Entry 6RDP (electron microscopy, 2.80 A resolution); this record covers chains T and X of the 20 polymer chains in the assembly.

# Chain T
Protein: ATP synthase subunit alpha
From: Polytomella sp. Pringsheim 198.80
UniProt: A0ZW40 (A0ZW40_9CHLO); numbering as in UniProt (aligned over 1-562)
Chain sequence (562 residues; numbered 1 to 562; the number before each row is that of its first residue):
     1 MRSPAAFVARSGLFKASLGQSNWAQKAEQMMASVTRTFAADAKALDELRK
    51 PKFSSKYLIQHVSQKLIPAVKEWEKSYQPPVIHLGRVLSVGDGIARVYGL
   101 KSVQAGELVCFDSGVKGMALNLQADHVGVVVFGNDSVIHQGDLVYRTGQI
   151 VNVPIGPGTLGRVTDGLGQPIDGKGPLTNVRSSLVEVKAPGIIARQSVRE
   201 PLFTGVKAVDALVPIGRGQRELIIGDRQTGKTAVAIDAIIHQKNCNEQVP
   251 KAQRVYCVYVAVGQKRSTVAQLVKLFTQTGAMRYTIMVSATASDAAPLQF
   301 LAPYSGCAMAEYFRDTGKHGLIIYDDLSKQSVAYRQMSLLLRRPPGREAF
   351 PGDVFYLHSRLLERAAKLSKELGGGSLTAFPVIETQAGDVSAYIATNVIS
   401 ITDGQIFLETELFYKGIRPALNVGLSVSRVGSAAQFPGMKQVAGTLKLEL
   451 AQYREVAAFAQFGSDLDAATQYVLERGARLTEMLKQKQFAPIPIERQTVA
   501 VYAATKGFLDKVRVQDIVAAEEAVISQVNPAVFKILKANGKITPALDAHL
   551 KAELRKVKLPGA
Not modelled in the structure: 1-84
Construct notes: conflict R266 (Lys in A0ZW40)
Bound ions: Mg2+: T232 (together with ATP)
Small-molecule neighbours:
  - ADP (adenosine-5'-diphosphate): V427, S428, R429
  - ATP (adenosine-5'-triphosphate): R227, Q228, T229, G230, K231, T232, A233, E384, F413, R418, P419, Q486, K487, Q488

# Chain X
Protein: ATP synthase subunit beta
From: Polytomella sp. Pringsheim 198.80
Notes: EC 7.1.2.2
UniProt: A0ZW41 (A0ZW41_9CHLO); numbering as in UniProt (aligned over 1-574)
Chain sequence (574 residues; row label = number of the first residue in the row):
     1 MALRYAAGLAKNVVQRQGASLNIARAFAAEPAPAIDAGYVSQVIGPVVDV
    51 RFDGELPSILSSLEVEGHSVRLVLEVAQHMGDNTVRCIAMDSTDGLVRGQ
   101 KVVDTGSPIKVPVGRGTLGRIMNVIGEPVDEQGPIDAADIWSIHREAPEF
   151 TEQSTEQEILVTGIKVVDLLAPYQRGGKIGLFGGAGVGKTVLIMELINNV
   201 AKAHGGFSVFAGVGERTREGNDLYREMIESGVIKLGAERGNSKCTLVYGQ
   251 MNEPPGARARVALTGLTVAEYFRDIEGQDVLLFVDNIFRFTQANSEVSAL
   301 LGRIPSAVGYQPTLATDLGGLQERITTTTKGSITSVQAVYVPADDLTDPA
   351 PATTFAHLDATTVLSRSIAELGIYPAVDPLDSTSRMLNPNVIGAEHYNVA
   401 RGVQKVLQDYKNLQDIIAILGMDELSEEDKLTVARARKIQRFLSQPFQVA
   451 EVFTGTPGKYVDLADTISGFQGVLTGKYDDLPEMAFYMVGDIKEVKEKAD
   501 KMAKDIASRKEADNKKVSEELKDIPSLDKLVSEIKEVVIEEDDGLEEDFK
   551 AEALSSETVVLNEEGKSVPLPKKN
Not modelled in the structure: 1-32
Construct notes: conflict A350 (Gly in A0ZW41), L387 (Arg in A0ZW41)
Bound ions: Mg2+: T190, E215 (together with ADP)
Small-molecule neighbours:
  - ADP (adenosine-5'-diphosphate): A185, G186, V187, G188, K189, T190, V191, E219, Y374, P375, F447, A450, F453, T454
  - ATP (adenosine-5'-triphosphate): S384, R385, L387, Y397, R401

# Interface between chain T and chain X
Residue-residue contacts (95):
  L88(T) with G81(X)
  S89(T) with H79(X); M80(X)
  V90(T) with I59(X); Q78(X); H79(X), hydrogen bond (backbone-backbone)
  G91(T) with Q78(X)
  D92(T) with Q78(X), hydrogen bond; R303(X), salt bridge
  N134(T) with E146(X)
  D135(T) with I59(X)
  S136(T) with S58(X); I59(X); L60(X)
  H139(T) with S58(X); H79(X)
  Q140(T) with L56(X); H79(X), hydrogen bond (backbone-side chain); G81(X), hydrogen bond (side chain-backbone); D82(X); N83(X)
  V163(T) with F150(X), hydrophobic
  I171(T) with F150(X); T151(X)
  D172(T) with F150(X); T151(X)
  G173(T) with T151(X)
  R227(T) with F355(X); D381(X), salt bridge
  Q228(T) with T383(X)
  K265(T) with E323(X); A356(X); H357(X); D359(X), salt bridge
  R266(T) with A147(X); P148(X), hydrogen bond (side chain-backbone); E149(X); F150(X); Q153(X); E323(X), hydrogen bond (backbone-side chain)
  S267(T) with Q153(X)
  V269(T) with F150(X), hydrophobic
  A270(T) with F150(X), hydrophobic; Q153(X); T155(X)
  Q271(T) with T155(X); Q157(X)
  V273(T) with F150(X), hydrophobic
  K274(T) with T155(X), hydrogen bond (side chain-backbone)
  A292(T) with G319(X); H357(X)
  S293(T) with E323(X)
  D294(T) with T316(X)
  K329(T) with A356(X)
  V332(T) with A315(X), hydrophobic
  R335(T) with S306(X), hydrogen bond; A307(X)
  Q336(T) with P312(X); T313(X); T316(X), hydrogen bond
  L339(T) with I304(X); P305(X); S306(X); P312(X), hydrophobic
  L340(T) with P312(X), hydrophobic; T313(X)
  R342(T) with G302(X), hydrogen bond (side chain-backbone); I304(X)
  R343(T) with I304(X)
  P345(T) with I304(X), hydrophobic
  E348(T) with A307(X), hydrogen bond (backbone-backbone)
  A349(T) with S306(X); A307(X)
  Q386(T) with T347(X); A352(X)
  E411(T) with Q408(X)
  F413(T) with R401(X)
  Y414(T) with L380(X); T383(X); Q404(X); K405(X); Q408(X)
  K415(T) with K405(X), hydrogen bond (backbone-side chain); Q408(X); D409(X); N412(X)
  R418(T) with R401(X)
  Q461(T) with N412(X); L413(X); I416(X); D429(X)
  F462(T) with I416(X), hydrophobic; L420(X), hydrophobic; E424(X)
  G463(T) with E424(X)
Also at the interface, not in a pair above, chain T (51 interface residues in all): I138, Q264, A296, K487
Also at the interface, not in a pair above, chain X (62 interface residues in all): P57, E156, K178, G320, L346, L358, V363, S382, R385, P389, Y397

# In short
51 residues of chain T face 62 of chain X across their interface, with 12 hydrogen bonds and 3 salt bridges.
Polar contacts include D92(T)-R303(X), R227(T)-D381(X) and K265(T)-D359(X). ATP is bound between chain T and
chain X. Bound to chain T: ADP.
Chain T is ATP synthase subunit alpha and chain X is ATP synthase subunit beta, both from Polytomella sp.
Pringsheim 198.80; the structure, Cryo-EM structure of Polytomella F-ATP synthase, Rotary substate 1C,
focussed refinement of F1 head and rotor, was determined by electron microscopy, deposited together with 6RD4,
6RD5, 6RD6, 6RD7, 6RD8, 6RD9 and 46 further entries.
